PDB entry 4TWJ | X-ray diffraction, 1.65 A resolution | chains A and B

Chain A:
Protein: NAD-dependent protein deacylase 2
Source organism: Archaeoglobus fulgidus
Notes: EC 3.5.1.-
UniProt: O30124 (NPD2_ARCFU); residues 1-253 here = UniProt positions 1-253
Chain sequence (253 residues; each row starts with the number of its first residue):
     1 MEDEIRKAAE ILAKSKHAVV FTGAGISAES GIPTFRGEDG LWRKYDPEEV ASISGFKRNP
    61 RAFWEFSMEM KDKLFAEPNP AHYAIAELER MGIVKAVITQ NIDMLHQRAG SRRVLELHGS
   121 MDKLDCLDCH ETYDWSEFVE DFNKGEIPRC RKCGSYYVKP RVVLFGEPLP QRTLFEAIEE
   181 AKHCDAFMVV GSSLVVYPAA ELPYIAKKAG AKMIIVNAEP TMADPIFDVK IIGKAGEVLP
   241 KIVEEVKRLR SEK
Not modelled in the structure: 30-46
Metal / ion sites: Zn2+: Cys126, Cys129, Cys150, Cys153
UniProt features mapped onto this chain:
  - active site: His118 (Proton acceptor)
  - binding site (NAD(+)): Gln100 to Asp103, Gly191 to Ser193, Asn217 to Glu219, Ala235
  - binding site (Zn(2+)): Cys126, Cys129, Cys150, Cys153
What the authors report for this chain:
  - conformationally variable residues (helix shift): Leu74, Phe75
  - binding site for Histone H4 peptide (chain B): Leu74

Chain B:
Protein: Histone H4 peptide
UniProt: P02309 (H4_YEAST); residues -3 to 9 here correspond to UniProt positions 9-21 (UniProt number = residue number + 12)
Chain sequence (14 residues; numbered -3 to 10; the number before each row is that of its first residue; numbers below 1 keep their minus sign (Lys-3 is residue -3)):
    -3 KGLGKGGAKR HRKW
Not modelled in the structure: -3 to 0
Differences from the reference sequence: insertion (10)
Modified / non-standard residues: Lys5 (N~6~-tetradecanoyl-L-lysine; MYK)
UniProt features mapped onto this chain:
  - modified residue: Lys-3 (N6-acetyllysine), Lys1 (N6-acetyl-N6-methyllysine)

Chain A / chain B interface:
Pairs across the interface (32; chain A residue first):
  Phe66(A) with Lys5(B)
  Ser67(A) with Lys5(B)
  Leu74(A) with Lys5(B)
  Ile102(A) with Lys5(B)
  His118(A) with Lys5(B)
  Phe142(A) with Lys5(B)
  Val162(A) with Lys5(B)
  Val163(A) with Lys5(B)
  Leu164(A) with Lys5(B)
  Phe165(A) with Lys5(B); Arg6(B)
  Gly166(A) with Ala4(B); Lys5(B), hydrogen bond (backbone-backbone)
  Glu167(A) with Ala4(B); Lys5(B), hydrogen bond (backbone-backbone)
  Pro168(A) with Gly3(B)
  Leu174(A) with Lys1(B)
  Val195(A) with Arg6(B); His7(B); Arg8(B), hydrogen bond (backbone-backbone); Lys9(B)
  Val196(A) with Lys5(B); Arg6(B)
  Tyr197(A) with Ala4(B); Lys5(B); Arg6(B), hydrogen bond (backbone-backbone); Arg8(B); Trp10(B), hydrogen bond (side chain-backbone)
  Pro198(A) with Gly2(B); Ala4(B); Arg6(B)
  Tyr204(A) with Trp10(B)
Other interface residues (no listed pair), chain A (29 interface residues in all): Ala51, Phe63, Met70, Lys71, Gln100, Met121, Trp135, Leu169, Leu194, Met222

Summary:
29 residues of chain A face 10 of chain B across their interface; the contacts include 5 hydrogen bonds. Polar
contacts include Tyr197(A)-Trp10(B), Gly166(A)-Lys5(B) and Glu167(A)-Lys5(B). From the paper: a binding site
for Histone H4 peptide (chain B) at Leu74(A); conformational variability at Leu74(A) and Phe75(A).
Here chain A is NAD-dependent protein deacylase 2 (Archaeoglobus fulgidus) and chain B is Histone H4 peptide.
Entry 4TWJ (The structure of Sir2Af2 bound to a myristoylated histone peptide) was determined by X-ray
diffraction, deposited together with 4TWI.
